Entry 7RK8 (electron microscopy, 2.27 A resolution); this record covers chains A and DB of the 60 polymer chains in the assembly.

Chain A (and DB):
Name: Capsid protein VP1
From: Adeno-associated virus 9
Notes: chain DB of this document is another copy of the same molecule, construct and numbering; everything in this record applies to it too
Reference sequence: Q6JC40 (Q6JC40_9VIRU); the construct has insertions or renumbered stretches relative to UniProt, so the offset changes along the chain: 1-588 = UniProt 1-588; 596-743 = UniProt 589-736
Amino-acid sequence (743 residues; numbered 1 to 743; the number before each row is that of its first residue):
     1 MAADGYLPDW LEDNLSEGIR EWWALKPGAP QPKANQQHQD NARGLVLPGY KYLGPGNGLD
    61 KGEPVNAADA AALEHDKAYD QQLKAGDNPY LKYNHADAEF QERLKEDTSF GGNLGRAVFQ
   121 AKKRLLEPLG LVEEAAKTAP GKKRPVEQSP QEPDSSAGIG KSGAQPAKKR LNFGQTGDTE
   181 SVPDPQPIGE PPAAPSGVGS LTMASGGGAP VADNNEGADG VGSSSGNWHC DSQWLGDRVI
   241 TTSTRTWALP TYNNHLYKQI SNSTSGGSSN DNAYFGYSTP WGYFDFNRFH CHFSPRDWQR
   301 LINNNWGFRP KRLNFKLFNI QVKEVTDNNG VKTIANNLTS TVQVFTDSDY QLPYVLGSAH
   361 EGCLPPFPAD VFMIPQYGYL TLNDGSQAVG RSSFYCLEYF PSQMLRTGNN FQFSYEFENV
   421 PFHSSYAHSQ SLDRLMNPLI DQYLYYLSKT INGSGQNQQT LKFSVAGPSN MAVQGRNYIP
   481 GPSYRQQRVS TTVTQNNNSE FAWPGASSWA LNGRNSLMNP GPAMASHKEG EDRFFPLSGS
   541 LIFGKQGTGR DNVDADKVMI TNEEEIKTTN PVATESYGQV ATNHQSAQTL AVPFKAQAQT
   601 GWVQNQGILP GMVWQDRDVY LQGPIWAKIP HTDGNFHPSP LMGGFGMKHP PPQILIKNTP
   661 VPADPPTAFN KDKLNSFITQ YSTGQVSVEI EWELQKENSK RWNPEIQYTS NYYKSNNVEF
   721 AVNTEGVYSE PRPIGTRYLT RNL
Not modelled in the structure: 1-219, 588-594
Construct notes: insertion (589-595)
From the paper describing this entry:
  - conformationally variable residues (order/disorder transition): A587, K595

Chain A / chain DB interface:
Contacting residue pairs (72):
  D231(A) with K700(DB)
  S294(A) with W702(DB)
  P295(A) with W702(DB); P704(DB)
  R296(A) with E697(DB), salt bridge; R701(DB); W702(DB), hydrogen bond (backbone-backbone); N703(DB); E705(DB); L739(DB)
  Q299(A) with P704(DB); E705(DB), hydrogen bond (side chain-backbone); Q707(DB)
  R300(A) with E697(DB), salt bridge; S699(DB), hydrogen bond (side chain-backbone)
  N303(A) with Q707(DB), hydrogen bond
  N304(A) with N304(DB), hydrogen bond
  P366(A) with W702(DB)
  P368(A) with W702(DB)
  E529(A) with Y712(DB), hydrogen bond
  K567(A) with Y712(DB)
  E697(A) with R296(DB), salt bridge; R300(DB), salt bridge
  S699(A) with R300(DB), hydrogen bond (backbone-side chain)
  K700(A) with D231(DB)
  R701(A) with R296(DB)
  W702(A) with S294(DB); P295(DB); R296(DB), hydrogen bond (backbone-backbone); P366(DB); P368(DB); F720(DB); Y728(DB), hydrogen bond
  N703(A) with R296(DB); V718(DB); E719(DB); F720(DB)
  P704(A) with P295(DB); Q299(DB); Y708(DB), hydrophobic; S710(DB), hydrogen bond (backbone-side chain); F720(DB)
  E705(A) with R296(DB); Q299(DB), hydrogen bond (backbone-side chain); T709(DB); S710(DB), hydrogen bond (backbone-backbone)
  I706(A) with T709(DB); S710(DB); Y712(DB), hydrophobic
  Q707(A) with Q299(DB); N303(DB), hydrogen bond; Y708(DB); T709(DB), hydrogen bond (backbone-side chain)
  Y708(A) with P704(DB), hydrophobic; Q707(DB)
  T709(A) with E705(DB); I706(DB); Q707(DB), hydrogen bond (side chain-backbone); T709(DB)
  S710(A) with P704(DB), hydrogen bond (side chain-backbone); E705(DB), hydrogen bond (backbone-backbone); I706(DB)
  Y712(A) with E529(DB), hydrogen bond; K567(DB); I706(DB), hydrophobic
  V718(A) with N703(DB)
  E719(A) with N703(DB)
  F720(A) with W702(DB); N703(DB); P704(DB)
  Y728(A) with W702(DB), hydrogen bond
  L739(A) with R296(DB)
Also at the interface, not in a pair above, chain A (33 interface residues in all): C230, E564
Also at the interface, not in a pair above, chain DB (33 interface residues in all): C230, E564

Summary:
Chain A and chain DB each contribute 33 residues to their interface, with 19 hydrogen bonds and 4 salt
bridges. Polar contacts include R296(A)-E697(DB), R300(A)-E697(DB) and Q299(A)-E705(DB). From the paper:
conformational variability at A587(A) and K595(A).
Chain A and chain DB are both Capsid protein VP1 (Adeno-associated virus 9); the structure, Cryo-EM Structure
of Adeno-Associated Virus Serotype 9 with Engineered Peptide Domain PHP.B (AAV9-PHP.B), was determined by
electron microscopy (same publication as 7RK9).
